7BGW - chains A and P; structure by X-ray diffraction, 1.90 A resolution.

Chain A:
Name: 14-3-3 protein sigma
Organism: Homo sapiens
UniProtKB: P31947 (1433S_HUMAN); residue numbers follow UniProt; this construct covers 1-248
Amino-acid sequence (253 residues; each row starts with the number of its first residue; numbers below 1 keep their minus sign (Gly-4 is residue -4)):
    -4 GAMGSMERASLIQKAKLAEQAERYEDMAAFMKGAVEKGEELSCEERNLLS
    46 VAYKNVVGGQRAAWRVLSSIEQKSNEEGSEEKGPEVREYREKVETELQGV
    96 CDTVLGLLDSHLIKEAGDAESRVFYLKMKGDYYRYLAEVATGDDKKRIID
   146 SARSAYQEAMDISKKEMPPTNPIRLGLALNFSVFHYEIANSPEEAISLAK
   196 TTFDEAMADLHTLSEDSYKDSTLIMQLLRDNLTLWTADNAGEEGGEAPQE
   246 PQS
Disordered / not traced: -4, 71-77, 232-248
Construct notes: expression tag (-4 to 0)
Modified / non-standard residues: Cys38 (S-hydroxycysteine; CSO)
Covalent attachments: 4-(2-phenylimidazol-1-yl)naphthalene-1-carbaldehyde (TLQ) linked to Lys122
UniProt features mapped onto this chain:
  - site (Interaction with phosphoserine on interacting protein): Arg56, Arg129
  - modified residue (Phosphoserine): Ser5, Ser74, Ser248

Chain P:
Name: Peptidyl-prolyl cis-trans isomerase NIMA-interacting 1
Notes: EC 5.2.1.8
UniProtKB: Q13526 (PIN1_HUMAN); residues 61-77 here = UniProt positions 61-77
Amino-acid sequence (17 residues; each row starts with the number of its first residue):
    61 LVKHSQSRRPSSWRQEK
Disordered / not traced: 61-68, 76-77
Modified / non-standard residues: Ser72 (phosphoserine; SEP)
UniProt features mapped onto this chain:
  - modified residue: Ser71 (Phosphoserine)
  - mutagenesis: Lys63 (K63A: Loss of peptidyl-prolyl cis/trans isomerase activity. No effect on the interaction with IRAK3/IRAK-M. Abolishes IL33-mediated increase of IRAK3/IRAK-M protein levels), Ser71 (S71D/E: Loss of peptidyl-prolyl cis/trans isomerase activity, nuclear localization and cellular function)

Chain A / chain P interface:
Pairs across the interface (20; chain A residue first):
  Val46(A) - Gln75(P)
  Lys49(A) - Trp73(P)  hydrogen bond (side chain-backbone)
  Lys49(A) - Arg74(P)
  Arg56(A) - Ser72(P)
  Arg129(A) - Ser72(P)
  Tyr130(A) - Ser72(P)
  Leu174(A) - Ser71(P)
  Leu174(A) - Ser72(P)
  Leu174(A) - Trp73(P)
  Asn175(A) - Ser72(P)
  Asn175(A) - Trp73(P)  hydrogen bond (side chain-backbone)
  Val178(A) - Ser71(P)
  Glu182(A) - Arg69(P)
  Glu182(A) - Pro70(P)
  Ile219(A) - Trp73(P)
  Asn226(A) - Pro70(P)
  Asn226(A) - Ser71(P)  hydrogen bond (side chain-backbone)
  Leu229(A) - Arg69(P)
  Leu229(A) - Pro70(P)  hydrophobic
  Trp230(A) - Pro70(P)  hydrophobic
Interface residues without a listed pair, chain A (17 interface residues in all): Glu14, Lys122, Gly171, Leu222

Summary:
Chain A and chain P form an interface of 17 and 7 residues respectively, with 3 hydrogen bonds. Polar contacts
include Lys49(A)-Trp73(P), Asn175(A)-Trp73(P) and Asn226(A)-Ser71(P). From UniProt: 2 mutagenesis sites on
chain P.
Here chain A is 14-3-3 protein sigma (Homo sapiens) and chain P is Peptidyl-prolyl cis-trans isomerase
NIMA-interacting 1. Entry 7BGW (14-3-3 sigma with Pin1 binding site pS72 and covalently bound LvD1011) was
determined by X-ray diffraction (same publication as 7AOG, 7AXN, 7AYF, 7AZ1, 7AZ2, 7BDP and 17 further
entries).
